PDB entry 3FC4 | X-ray diffraction, 1.79 A resolution | chain A

Chain A:
Molecule: Aldehyde oxidoreductase
From: Desulfovibrio gigas
Notes: EC 1.2.99.7
Reference sequence: Q46509 (MOP_DESGI); residue numbers follow UniProt; this construct covers 1-907
Sequence (907 residues; each row starts with the number of its first residue):
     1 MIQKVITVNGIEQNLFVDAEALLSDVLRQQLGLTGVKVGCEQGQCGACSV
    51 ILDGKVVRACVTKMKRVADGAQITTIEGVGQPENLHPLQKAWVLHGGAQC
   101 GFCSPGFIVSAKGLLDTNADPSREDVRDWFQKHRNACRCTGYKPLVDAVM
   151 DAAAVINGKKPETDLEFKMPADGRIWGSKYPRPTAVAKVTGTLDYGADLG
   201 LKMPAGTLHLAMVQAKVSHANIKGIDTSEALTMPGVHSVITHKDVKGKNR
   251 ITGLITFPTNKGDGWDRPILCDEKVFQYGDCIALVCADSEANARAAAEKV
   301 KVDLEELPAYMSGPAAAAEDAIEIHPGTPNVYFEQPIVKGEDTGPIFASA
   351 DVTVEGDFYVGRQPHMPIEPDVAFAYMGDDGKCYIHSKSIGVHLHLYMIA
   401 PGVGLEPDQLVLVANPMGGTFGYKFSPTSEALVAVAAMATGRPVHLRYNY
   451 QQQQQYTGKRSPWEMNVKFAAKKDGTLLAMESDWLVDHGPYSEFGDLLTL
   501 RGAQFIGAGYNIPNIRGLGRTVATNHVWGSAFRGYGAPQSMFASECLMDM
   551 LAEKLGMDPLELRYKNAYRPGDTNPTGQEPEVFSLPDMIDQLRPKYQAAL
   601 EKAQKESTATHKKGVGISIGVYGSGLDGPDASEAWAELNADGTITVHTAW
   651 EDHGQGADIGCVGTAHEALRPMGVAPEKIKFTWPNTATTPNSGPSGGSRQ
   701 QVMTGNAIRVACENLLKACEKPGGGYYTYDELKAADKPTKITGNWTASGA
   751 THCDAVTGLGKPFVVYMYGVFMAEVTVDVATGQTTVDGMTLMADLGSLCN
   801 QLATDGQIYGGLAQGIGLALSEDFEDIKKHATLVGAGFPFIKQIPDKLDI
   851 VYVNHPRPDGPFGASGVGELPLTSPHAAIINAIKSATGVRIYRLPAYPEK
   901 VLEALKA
Swiss-Prot annotation at these positions:
  - binding site ([2Fe-2S] cluster): Cys40, Cys45, Cys48, Cys60, Cys100, Cys103, Cys137, Cys139
  - binding site (Mo-molybdopterin cytosine dinucleotide): His653, Glu869
Bound ions: 2Fe-2S cluster Fe site 1: Cys40, Cys45, Cys48, Cys60; 2Fe-2S cluster Fe site 2: Cys100, Cys103, Cys137, Cys139; Mg2+: Glu899, Glu903
Residues lining bound ligands:
  - 2Fe-2S cluster (FES), molecule 1: Lys37, Val38, Gly39, Cys40, Glu41, Gly43, Gln44, Cys45, Gly46, Ala47, Cys48, Arg58, Cys60
  - 2Fe-2S cluster (FES), molecule 2: Gly97, Gln99, Cys100, Gly101, Phe102, Cys103, Cys137, Arg138, Cys139, Thr140, Ile368
  - molybdenum cofactor (PCD; (molybdopterin-cytosine dinucleotide-S,S)-dioxo-aqua-molybdenum(V)): Gln99, Cys100, Cys139, Ile390, Gly419, Thr420, Phe421, Gly422, Phe425, Ala531, Phe532, Arg533, Trp650, His653, Gly654, Gln655, Gly656, Ala657, Ile659, Gly660, Ser695, Gly696, Gly697, Ser698, Arg699, Gln700, Gln701, Leu795, Ser797, Leu798, Cys799, Asn800, Ala803, Thr804, Gln807, Ala864, Ser865, Gly866, Val867, Gly868, Glu869
Reported in the primary citation:
  - binding site for molybdenum cofactor: Ser695
  - binding site for 1,2-ethanediol: Glu869

Summary:
Ligands of chain A: 2Fe-2S cluster and molybdenum cofactor. The 2Fe-2S cluster Fe site 1 is built by Cys40,
Cys45, Cys48 and Cys60. From UniProt: 8 [2Fe-2S] cluster-binding residues and Mo-molybdopterin cytosine
dinucleotide-binding residues His653 and Glu869. The paper reports a binding site for molybdenum cofactor at
Ser695; a binding site for 1,2-ethanediol at Glu869.
Chain A is Aldehyde oxidoreductase (Desulfovibrio gigas); the structure, Ethylene glycol inhibited form of
Aldehyde oxidoreductase from Desulfovibrio gigas, was determined by X-ray diffraction (same publication as
3FAH).
